Entry 4Z42 (X-ray diffraction, 3.01 A resolution); this record covers chains E and I of the 12 polymer chains in the assembly.

Chain E:
Molecule: Urease subunit beta
From: Yersinia enterocolitica W22703
Notes: EC 3.5.1.5
Reference sequence: F4MWM8 (F4MWM8_YEREN); residues 1-164 here = UniProt positions 1-164
Sequence (164 residues; numbered 1 to 164; the number before each row is that of its first residue):
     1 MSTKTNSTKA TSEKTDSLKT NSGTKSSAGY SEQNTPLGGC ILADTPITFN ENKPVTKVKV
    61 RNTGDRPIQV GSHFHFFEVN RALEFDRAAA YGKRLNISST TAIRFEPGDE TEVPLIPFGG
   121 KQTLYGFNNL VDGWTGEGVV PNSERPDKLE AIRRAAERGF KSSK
Unresolved in the structure: 1-33, 148-164

Chain I:
Molecule: Urease subunit alpha
From: Yersinia enterocolitica W22703
Notes: EC 3.5.1.5
Reference sequence: F4MWM7 (F4MWM7_YEREN); residue numbers follow UniProt; this construct covers 1-572
Sequence (572 residues; row label = number of the first residue in the row):
     1 MPQISRQEYA GLFGPTTGDK IRLGDTNLFI EIEKDLRGYG EESVYGGGKS LRDGMGANNH
    61 LTRDNGVLDL VITNVTIVDA RLGVIKADVG IRDGKIAGIG KSGNPGVMDG VTPGLVVGVS
   121 TDAISGEHLI LTAAGIDTHI HLISPQQAYH ALSNGVATFF GGGIGPTDGT NGTTVTPGPW
   181 NIRQMLRSVE GLPVNVGILG KGNSYGRGPL LEQAIAGVVG YKVHEDWGAT ANALRHSLRM
   241 ADEMDIQVSV HTDSLNECGY VEDTIDAFEG RTIHTFHTEG AGGGHAPDII RVASQPNVLP
   301 SSTNPTLPYG VNSQAELFDM IMVCHNLNPN VPADVSFAES RVRPETIAAE NVLHDMGVIS
   361 MFSSDSQAMG RVGENWLRVM QTANAMKASR GKLPEDAPGN DNFRVLRYVA KITINPAIAQ
   421 GVSHVIGSVE VGKMADLVLW DPRFFGAKPK MVIKGGMINW AAMGDPNASL PTPQPVFYRP
   481 MFGAMGKTMQ DTCVTFVSQA ALDDGVKEKA GLDRQVIAVK NCRTISKHDL VRNDQTPNIE
   541 VDPETFAVKV DGVHATCEPI DTAAMNQRYF FG
Unresolved in the structure: 1
Ion coordination: Ni2+ site 1: H139, H141, D365; Ni2+ site 2 near H251 (its only coordinating residue here)

How chain E and chain I interact:
Residue-residue contacts (44; chain E residue first):
  N62(E) - Y260(I)  hydrogen bond
  G64(E) - Y260(I)
  D65(E) - P543(I)
  R66(E) - Y260(I)  hydrogen bond (backbone-side chain)
  R66(E) - V261(I)
  R66(E) - E262(I)  salt bridge
  R66(E) - P287(I)
  R66(E) - D288(I)  salt bridge
  R66(E) - P543(I)
  P67(E) - L255(I)
  P67(E) - N256(I)  hydrogen bond (backbone-side chain)
  I68(E) - L255(I)
  I68(E) - N256(I)
  I68(E) - Y260(I)
  Q69(E) - L255(I)  hydrogen bond (backbone-backbone)
  Q69(E) - E257(I)
  Q69(E) - A333(I)
  Q69(E) - F337(I)
  V70(E) - E257(I)
  G71(E) - E257(I)  hydrogen bond (backbone-side chain)
  F74(E) - E257(I)
  F74(E) - C258(I)  hydrophobic
  V79(E) - E257(I)
  V79(E) - C258(I)
  N80(E) - E257(I)
  N80(E) - C258(I)  hydrogen bond (backbone-backbone)
  N80(E) - G259(I)
  N80(E) - Y260(I)
  N80(E) - D263(I)
  A102(E) - A333(I)
  R104(E) - S336(I)  hydrogen bond (side chain-backbone)
  R104(E) - S340(I)
  Y125(E) - Y205(I)  hydrophobic
  G126(E) - N232(I)
  F127(E) - T230(I)
  F127(E) - A231(I)  hydrogen bond (backbone-backbone)
  F127(E) - N232(I)
  N128(E) - A231(I)
  N128(E) - N232(I)  hydrogen bond (backbone-side chain)
  N128(E) - C258(I)
  N129(E) - N232(I)  hydrogen bond (backbone-side chain)
  N129(E) - R235(I)
  D132(E) - Y205(I)
  D132(E) - N232(I)  hydrogen bond
Interface residues without a listed pair, chain E (21 interface residues in all): A82
Interface residues without a listed pair, chain I (22 interface residues in all): E544

In short:
21 residues of chain E face 22 of chain I across their interface; the contacts include 11 hydrogen bonds and 2
salt bridges. Polar contacts include R66(E)-E262(I), R66(E)-D288(I) and N62(E)-Y260(I). H139(I), H141(I) and
D365(I) form the Ni2+ site 1.
Here chain E is Urease subunit beta and chain I is Urease subunit alpha, both from Yersinia enterocolitica
W22703. Entry 4Z42 (Crystal structure of urease from Yersinia enterocolitica) was determined by X-ray
diffraction.
